7GUR - chains A and D; structure by X-ray diffraction, 1.80 A resolution.

== Chain A ==
Protein: B-cell lymphoma 6 protein
Organism: Homo sapiens
UniProt: P41182 (BCL6_HUMAN); residues 5-129 here = UniProt positions 5-129
Amino-acid sequence (128 residues; each row starts with the number of its first residue):
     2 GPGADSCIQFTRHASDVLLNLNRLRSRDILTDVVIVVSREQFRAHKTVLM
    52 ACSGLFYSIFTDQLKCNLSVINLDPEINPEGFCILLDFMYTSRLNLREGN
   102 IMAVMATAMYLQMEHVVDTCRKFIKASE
Unresolved in the structure: 2-5
Differences from the reference sequence: expression tag (2-4)
Small-molecule neighbours: 7ZO (5-[(5-chloranylpyrimidin-4-yl)amino]-1,3-dihydroindol-2-one): Asn21, Arg24, Leu25, Met51, Ala52, Cys53, Ser54, Gly55, Tyr58, Gln113, Met114, Glu115
Curated features (UniProtKB/Swiss-Prot):
  - mutagenesis: Asn21 (N21K: Abolishes interaction with NCOR2 and HDAC2, no effect on interaction with CTBP1 and transcriptional autoinhibition; when associated with A-116 and 376-Q--Q-379), Ser59 (S59A: Abolished ubiquitination by the SCF(FBXL17) complex), His116 (H116A: Abolishes interaction with NCOR2 and HDAC2, no effect on interaction with CTBP1 and transcriptional autoinhibition; when associated with K-21 and 376-Q--Q-379)

== Chain D ==
Protein: WVIP tetrapeptide
Amino-acid sequence (6 residues; numbered 0 to 5; the number before each row is that of its first residue; numbering starts at 0):
     0 XWVIPA
Modified positions: ACE (acetyl group) at position 0

== How chain A and chain D interact ==
Pairs across the interface (12; chain A residue first):
  Cys8(A) - Pro4(D)
  Ile9(A) - Trp1(D)  hydrophobic
  Ile9(A) - Val2(D)
  Gln10(A) - ACE_0(D)
  Gln10(A) - Trp1(D)
  Gln10(A) - Val2(D)  hydrogen bond (backbone-backbone)
  Gln10(A) - Pro4(D)
  Phe11(A) - ACE_0(D)
  Phe11(A) - Trp1(D)
  Thr12(A) - ACE_0(D)  hydrogen bond (backbone-backbone)
  Thr12(A) - Val2(D)
  Arg13(A) - ACE_0(D)
Also at the interface, not in a pair above, chain D (5 interface residues in all): Ile3

== Summary ==
6 residues of chain A and 5 residues of chain D are in contact, with 2 hydrogen bonds. Backbone hydrogen bonds
pair Gln10(A)-Val2(D) and Thr12(A)-ACE_0(D). Ligands of chain A: compound 7ZO. From UniProt: 3 mutagenesis
sites on chain A.
Chain A is B-cell lymphoma 6 protein (Homo sapiens) and chain D is WVIP tetrapeptide; the structure, Crystal
Structure of B-cell lymphoma 6 protein BTB domain in complex with ligand 1 at 22.65 ..., was determined by
X-ray diffraction together with 7GUD, 7GUE, 7GUF, 7GUG, 7GUH, 7GUI and 126 further entries from the same
study.
